4RNH - chain A; structure by X-ray diffraction, 2.45 A resolution.

== Chain A ==
Protein: Motility regulator
Organism: Pseudomonas aeruginosa PAO1
Notes: EC 2.7.7.65, 3.1.4.52; fragment: GGDEF domain, EAL domain
Reference sequence: Q9HVI8 (Q9HVI8_PSEAE); numbering as in UniProt (aligned over 978-1409)
Sequence (453 residues; each row starts with the number of its first residue):
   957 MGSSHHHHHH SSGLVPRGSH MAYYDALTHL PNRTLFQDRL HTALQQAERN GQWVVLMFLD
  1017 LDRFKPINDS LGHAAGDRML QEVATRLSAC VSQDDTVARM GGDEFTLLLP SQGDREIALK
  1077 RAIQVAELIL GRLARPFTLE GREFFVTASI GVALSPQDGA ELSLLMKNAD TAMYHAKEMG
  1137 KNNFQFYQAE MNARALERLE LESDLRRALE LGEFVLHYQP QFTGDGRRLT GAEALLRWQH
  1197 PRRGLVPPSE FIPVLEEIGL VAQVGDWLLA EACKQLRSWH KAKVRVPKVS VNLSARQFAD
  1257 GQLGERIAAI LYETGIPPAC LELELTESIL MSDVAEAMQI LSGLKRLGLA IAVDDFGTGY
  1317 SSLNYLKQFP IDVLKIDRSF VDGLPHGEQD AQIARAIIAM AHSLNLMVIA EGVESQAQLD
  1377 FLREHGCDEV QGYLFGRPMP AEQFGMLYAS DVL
Disordered / not traced: 957-976, 1021-1026, 1406-1409
Construct notes: expression tag (957-977)
Bound ions: Mg2+ site 1: Glu-1189, Asn-1248, Glu-1280, Asp-1310 (together with c-di-GMP); Mg2+ site 2: Asp-1311 (together with c-di-GMP)
Residues lining bound ligands: c-di-GMP (C2E; 9,9'-[(2R,3R,3aS,5S,7aR,9R,10R,10aS,12S,14aR)-3,5,10,12-tetrahydroxy-5,12-dioxidooctahydro-2H,7H-difuro[3,2-d:3',2'-j][1,3,7,9,2,8]tetraoxadiphosphacyclododecine-2,9-diyl]bis(2-amino-1,9-dihydro-6H-purin-6-one)): Gln-1175, Glu-1189, Leu-1191, Leu-1192, Arg-1193, Pro-1204, Ile-1208, Leu-1224, Asn-1248, Leu-1249, Ser-1250, Gln-1253, Glu-1280, Asp-1310, Asp-1311, Arg-1334, Glu-1367, Gly-1368, Val-1369, Glu-1370, Gly-1388, Tyr-1389, Pro-1394
What the authors report for this chain:
  - mutagenesis - D1310N/D1311N: abolished catalytic activity
  - Mg2+ coordination: Glu-1189, Asp-1310, Asp-1311
  - conformationally variable residues (helix shift): Leu-1319 to Gln-1324
  - binding site for c-di-GMP: Tyr-1389

== Summary ==
Ligands of chain A: c-di-GMP. Glu-1189, Asn-1248, Glu-1280 and Asp-1310 coordinate Mg2+ site 1. From the
paper: a binding site for c-di-GMP at Tyr-1389; D1310N/D1311N abolish catalytic activity.
Chain A is Motility regulator (Pseudomonas aeruginosa PAO1); the structure, PaMorA tandem diguanylate cyclase
- phosphodiesterase, c-di-GMP complex, was determined by X-ray diffraction, deposited together with 4RNF, 4RNI
and 4RNJ.
